PDB entry 9F6L | electron microscopy, 3.90 A resolution | chains A and T of the 3 polymer chains in the assembly

[Chain A]
Protein: DNA polymerase epsilon catalytic subunit A
From: Homo sapiens
Notes: EC 2.7.7.7, 3.1.11.-
UniProt: Q07864 (DPOE1_HUMAN); residues 1-1200 here = UniProt positions 1-1200
Amino-acid sequence (1200 residues; row label = number of the first residue in the row):
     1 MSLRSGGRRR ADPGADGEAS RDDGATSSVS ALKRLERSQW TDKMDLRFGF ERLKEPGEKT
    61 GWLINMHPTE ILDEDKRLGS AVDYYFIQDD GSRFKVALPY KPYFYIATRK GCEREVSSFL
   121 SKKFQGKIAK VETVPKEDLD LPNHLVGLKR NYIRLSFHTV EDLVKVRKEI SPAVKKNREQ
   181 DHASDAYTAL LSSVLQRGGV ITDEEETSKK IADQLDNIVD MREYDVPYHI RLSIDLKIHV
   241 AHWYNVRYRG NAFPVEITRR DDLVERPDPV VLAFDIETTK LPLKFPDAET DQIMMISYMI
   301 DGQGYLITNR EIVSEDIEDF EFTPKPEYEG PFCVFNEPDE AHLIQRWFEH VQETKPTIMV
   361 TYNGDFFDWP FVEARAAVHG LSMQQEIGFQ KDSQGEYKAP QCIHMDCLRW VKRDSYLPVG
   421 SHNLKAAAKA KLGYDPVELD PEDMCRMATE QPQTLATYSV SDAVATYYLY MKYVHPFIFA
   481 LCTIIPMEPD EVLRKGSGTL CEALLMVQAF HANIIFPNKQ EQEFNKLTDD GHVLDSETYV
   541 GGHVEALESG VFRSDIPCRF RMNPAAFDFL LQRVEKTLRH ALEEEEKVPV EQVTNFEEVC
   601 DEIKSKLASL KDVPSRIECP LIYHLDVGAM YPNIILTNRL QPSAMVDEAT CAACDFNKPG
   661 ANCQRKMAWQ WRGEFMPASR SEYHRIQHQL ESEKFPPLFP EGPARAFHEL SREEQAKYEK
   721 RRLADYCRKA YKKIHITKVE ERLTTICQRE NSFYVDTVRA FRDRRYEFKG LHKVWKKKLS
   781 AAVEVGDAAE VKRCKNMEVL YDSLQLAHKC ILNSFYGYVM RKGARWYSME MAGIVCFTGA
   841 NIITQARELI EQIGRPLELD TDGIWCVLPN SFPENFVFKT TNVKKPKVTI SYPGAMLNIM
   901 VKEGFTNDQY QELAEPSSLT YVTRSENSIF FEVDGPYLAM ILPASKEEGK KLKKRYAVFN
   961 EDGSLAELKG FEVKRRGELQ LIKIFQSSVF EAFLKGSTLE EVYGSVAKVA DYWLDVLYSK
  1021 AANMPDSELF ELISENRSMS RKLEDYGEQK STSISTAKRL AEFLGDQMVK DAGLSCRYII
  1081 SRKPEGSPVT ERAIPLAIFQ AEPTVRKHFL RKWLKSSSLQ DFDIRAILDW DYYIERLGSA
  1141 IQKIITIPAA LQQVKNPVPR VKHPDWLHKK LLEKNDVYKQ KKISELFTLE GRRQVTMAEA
Unresolved in the structure: 1-26, 182-212, 1176-1200
Bound ions: Ca2+ site 1: Asp275, Asp368 (shared with 2 residues of chain P); Ca2+ site 2: Asp275, Glu277, Asp462 (shared with 1 residue of chain P); 4Fe-4S cluster Fe: Cys651, Cys654, Cys663, Cys747
Small-molecule neighbours: 4Fe-4S cluster (SF4): Leu145, Val646, Thr650, Cys651, Cys654, Phe656, Asn657, Cys663, Gln664, Cys747, Arg749
UniProt features mapped onto this chain:
  - modified residue: Ser1184 (Phosphoserine)
  - natural variant: Ala189 (A189T: Found in a colorectal sample), Arg231 (R231H: Found in a colorectal sample), Pro286 (P286H: Found in a colorectal sample; P286R: Found in a colorectal sample), Phe367 (F367S: Found in a colorectal sample), Val411 (V411L: In CRCS12; uncertain significance), Leu424 (L424V: In CRCS12), Pro436 (P436R: Found in a colorectal sample), Tyr458 (Y458F: In CRCS12; uncertain significance), Ser459 (S459F: Found in a colorectal sample), Arg762 (R762W: Found in a colorectal sample), Lys777 (K777N: Found in a colorectal sample), Ala1007 (A1007P: In IMAGEI; uncertain significance), 1 further natural variant entry in UniProt
From the paper describing this entry:
  - catalytic residues: Asp275, Glu277 (citing earlier work)

[Chain T]
Molecule: DNA template strand
Sequence (31 nucleotides; row label = number of the first residue in the row):
     1 TTTTTTTTAT CCAGGATTCG AACTTCAGAT C
Unresolved in the structure: 1-9, 22-31

[How chain A and chain T interact]
Pairs across the interface (7):
  Lys954(A) - DC12(T)  salt bridge to the phosphate
  Arg955(A) - DA13(T)  salt bridge to the phosphate
  Lys1050(A) - DT17(T)  salt bridge to the phosphate
  Pro1088(A) - DA16(T)  phosphate contact
  Val1089(A) - DA16(T)  phosphate contact
  Thr1090(A) - DA16(T)  phosphate contact
  Tyr1132(A) - DG15(T)  hydrogen bond to the phosphate
Interface residues without a listed pair, chain A (8 interface residues in all): Arg1136
Interface residues without a listed pair, chain T (7 interface residues in all): DC11, DG14

[In short]
Chain A and chain T form an interface of 8 and 7 residues respectively, with 1 hydrogen bond and 3 salt
bridges. Polar pairs include Tyr1132(A)-DG15(T), Lys954(A)-DC12(T) and Arg955(A)-DA13(T). Chain A binds 4Fe-4S
cluster. Asp275(A) and Asp368(A) coordinate Ca2+ site 1. From the paper: catalytic residues Asp275(A) and
Glu277(A).
Here chain A is DNA polymerase epsilon catalytic subunit A (Homo sapiens) and chain T is DNA template strand.
Entry 9F6L (Human DNA Polymerase epsilon bound to T-C mismatched DNA (Mismatch Excision state)) was determined
by electron microscopy together with 9F6D, 9F6E, 9F6F, 9F6I, 9F6J and 9F6K from the same study.
